PDB entry 1YE9 | X-ray diffraction, 2.80 A resolution | chains A and D of the 8 polymer chains in the assembly

[Chain A (and D)]
Name: catalase HPII
Source organism: Escherichia coli
Notes: EC 1.11.1.6; fragment: proteolytic fragment, residues 75-300; chain D of this document is another copy of the same molecule, construct and numbering; everything in this record applies to it too
UniProtKB: P21179 (CATE_ECOLI); numbering as in UniProt (aligned over 75-300)
Chain sequence (226 residues; each row starts with the number of its first residue):
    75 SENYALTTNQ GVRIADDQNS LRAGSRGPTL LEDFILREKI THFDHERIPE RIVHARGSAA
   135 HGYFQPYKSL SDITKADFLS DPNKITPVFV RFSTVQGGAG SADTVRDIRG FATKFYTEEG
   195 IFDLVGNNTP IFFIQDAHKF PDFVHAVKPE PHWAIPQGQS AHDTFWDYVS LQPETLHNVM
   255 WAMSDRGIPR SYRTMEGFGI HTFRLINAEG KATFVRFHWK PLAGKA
Unresolved in the structure: 298-300
Ligand contacts:
  - cis-heme d hydroxychlorin gamma-spirolactone (HDD), molecule 1: I114, F117, D118
  - cis-heme d hydroxychlorin gamma-spirolactone (HDD), molecule 2: R125, I126, V127, H128, R165, S167, G184, F185, A186, V199, G200, N201, F206, A211, F214, I274, H275
From the paper describing this entry:
  - contacts within the chain: R260-E270
  - mutagenesis - R260A: unchanged catalytic activity

[Interface between chain A and chain D]
Pairs across the interface - 55 pairs, chain A then chain D:
  D91(A) with H212(D), salt bridge; K213(D); D216(D)
  Q92(A) with D210(D); K213(D), hydrogen bond
  N93(A) with D210(D); H212(D)
  S94(A) with D210(D), hydrogen bond
  R96(A) with D210(D), salt bridge
  L110(A) with H212(D)
  K113(A) with H212(D), hydrogen bond (side chain-backbone); D216(D), salt bridge
  I114(A) with P215(D), hydrophobic
  F117(A) with I126(D); F214(D), hydrophobic; P215(D), hydrophobic; V218(D), hydrophobic
  D118(A) with I126(D)
  E120(A) with I126(D); H219(D), salt bridge
  R121(A) with P123(D); E124(D); I126(D), hydrogen bond (side chain-backbone); K222(D)
  P123(A) with R121(D)
  E124(A) with R121(D)
  I126(A) with F117(D), hydrophobic; D118(D); E120(D); R121(D), hydrogen bond (backbone-side chain)
  G174(A) with G174(D); S175(D); Q231(D)
  S175(A) with G174(D), hydrogen bond (backbone-backbone)
  D210(A) with N93(D); S94(D), hydrogen bond; R96(D), salt bridge
  A211(A) with I114(D)
  H212(A) with D91(D), salt bridge; N93(D); I109(D); L110(D); K113(D), hydrogen bond (backbone-side chain)
  K213(A) with D91(D), hydrogen bond (side chain-backbone); Q92(D), hydrogen bond
  F214(A) with F117(D), hydrophobic
  P215(A) with K113(D); I114(D), hydrophobic; F117(D), hydrophobic
  D216(A) with D91(D); K113(D), salt bridge
  V218(A) with F117(D), hydrophobic
  H219(A) with E120(D), salt bridge
  K222(A) with R121(D)
  Q231(A) with G174(D)
Other interface residues (no listed pair), chain A (35 interface residues in all): I109, H119, I122, R125, V127, R130, Q246
Other interface residues (no listed pair), chain D (34 interface residues in all): H119, I122, R125, V127, R130, A211

[In short]
35 residues of chain A face 34 of chain D across their interface, with 10 hydrogen bonds and 8 salt bridges.
Among the polar pairs are D91(A)-H212(D), R96(A)-D210(D) and K113(A)-D216(D). Chain A binds cis-heme d
hydroxychlorin gamma-spirolactone. The paper reports that R260A of chain A leaves catalytic activity
unchanged; contacts within the chain involving R260(A) and E270(A).
Chain A and chain D are both catalase HPII (Escherichia coli); the structure, Crystal structure of
proteolytically truncated catalase HPII from E. coli, was determined by X-ray diffraction.
